PDB entry 7UIZ | electron microscopy, 3.24 A resolution | chains A and F of the 14 polymer chains in the assembly

== Chain A (and F) ==
Name: ATP-dependent Clp protease ATP-binding subunit ClpA
Organism: Escherichia coli
Notes: chain F of this document is another copy of the same molecule, construct and numbering; everything in this record applies to it too
UniProt: A0A836NDF2 (A0A836NDF2_ECOLX); numbering as in UniProt (aligned over 1-758)
Chain sequence (758 residues; row label = number of the first residue in the row):
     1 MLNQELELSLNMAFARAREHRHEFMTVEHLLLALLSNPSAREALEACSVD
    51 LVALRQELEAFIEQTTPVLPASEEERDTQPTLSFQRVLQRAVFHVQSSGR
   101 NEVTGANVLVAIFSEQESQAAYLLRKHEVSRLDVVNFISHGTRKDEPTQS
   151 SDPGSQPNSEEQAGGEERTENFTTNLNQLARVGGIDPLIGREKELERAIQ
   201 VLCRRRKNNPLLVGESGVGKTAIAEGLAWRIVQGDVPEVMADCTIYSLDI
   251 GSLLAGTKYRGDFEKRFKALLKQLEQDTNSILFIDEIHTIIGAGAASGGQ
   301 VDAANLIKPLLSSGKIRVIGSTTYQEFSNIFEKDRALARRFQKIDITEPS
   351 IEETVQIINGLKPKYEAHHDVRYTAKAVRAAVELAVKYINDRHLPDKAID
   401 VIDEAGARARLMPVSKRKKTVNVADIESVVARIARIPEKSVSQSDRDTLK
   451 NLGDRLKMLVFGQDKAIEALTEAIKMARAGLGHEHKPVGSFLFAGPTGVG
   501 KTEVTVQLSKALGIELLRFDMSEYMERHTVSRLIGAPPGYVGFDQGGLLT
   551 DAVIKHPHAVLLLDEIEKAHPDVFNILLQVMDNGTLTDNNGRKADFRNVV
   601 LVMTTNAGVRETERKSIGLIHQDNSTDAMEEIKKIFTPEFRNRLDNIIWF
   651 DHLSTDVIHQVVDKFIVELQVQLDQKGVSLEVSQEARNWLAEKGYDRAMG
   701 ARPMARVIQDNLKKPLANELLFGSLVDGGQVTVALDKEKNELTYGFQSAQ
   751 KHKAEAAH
Not modelled in the structure: 1-171, 749-758 (chain F: 1-169, 749-758)
Differences from the reference sequence: conflict Thr169 (Met in A0A836NDF2)
Metal / ion sites: Mg2+ site 1: Thr221 (together with ATP-gamma-S); Mg2+ site 2: Thr502 (together with ATP-gamma-S)
Small-molecule neighbours:
  - ATP-gamma-S (AGS; phosphothiophosphoric acid-adenylate ester), molecule 1: Asp186, Pro187, Leu188, Ile189, Arg191, Glu215, Ser216, Gly217, Val218, Gly219, Lys220, Thr221, Ala222, Ile223, Glu286, Ile357, Leu361
  - ATP-gamma-S (AGS), molecule 2: Leu459, Val460, Phe461, Pro496, Thr497, Gly498, Val499, Gly500, Lys501, Thr502, Glu503, Asn606, Val661, Lys664, Phe665, Ala701, Arg702

== How chain A and chain F interact ==
Contacting residue pairs - 65 pairs, chain A then chain F:
  Glu196(A) with Arg432(F), salt bridge
  Arg197(A) with Glu404(F), salt bridge; Arg432(F)
  Ile199(A) with Leu411(F)
  Gln200(A) with Glu404(F); Ala407(F); Arg408(F); Arg432(F), hydrogen bond
  Val201(A) with Glu404(F)
  Cys203(A) with His368(F); His369(F); Arg410(F); Leu411(F), hydrophobic
  Arg204(A) with His368(F); Asp400(F), salt bridge; Asp403(F), salt bridge; Glu404(F), salt bridge
  Arg205(A) with Asp186(F), salt bridge; Lys364(F); Tyr365(F); His368(F); Asp403(F), hydrogen bond (backbone-side chain)
  Arg206(A) with Asp186(F), salt bridge; Asp403(F), hydrogen bond (backbone-side chain)
  Lys207(A) with Arg392(F)
  Pro237(A) with Leu411(F)
  Glu238(A) with Val414(F); Ser415(F)
  Val239(A) with Arg410(F)
  Ile291(A) with Ala255(F)
  Ala293(A) with Gly256(F)
  Gln300(A) with Asn171(F), hydrogen bond (backbone-side chain); Phe172(F); Arg266(F), hydrogen bond
  Asp302(A) with Ala255(F)
  Asn305(A) with Asp249(F); Ser252(F)
  Lys308(A) with Asp249(F), salt bridge
  Lys333(A) with Ser297(F); Gly298(F), hydrogen bond (side chain-backbone); Gln300(F)
  Arg335(A) with Glu286(F)
  Arg446(A) with Leu721(F)
  Lys450(A) with Phe722(F)
  Glu472(A) with Lys714(F)
  Lys475(A) with Asn718(F), hydrogen bond; Leu721(F)
  Met476(A) with Gln709(F); Lys713(F); Lys714(F), hydrogen bond
  Ala479(A) with Leu720(F)
  Leu481(A) with Gln672(F); Leu673(F), hydrophobic; Lys713(F), hydrogen bond (backbone-side chain); Leu716(F), hydrophobic; Ala717(F)
  Gly482(A) with Gln672(F)
  Arg527(A) with Pro538(F)
  Thr637(A) with Glu523(F)
  Pro638(A) with Asp520(F); Ser522(F)
  Glu639(A) with Arg518(F); Asp520(F)
  Arg643(A) with Arg518(F)
  Asn646(A) with Arg706(F), hydrogen bond
Also at the interface, not in a pair above, chain A (45 interface residues in all): Val301, Glu332, Asp334, Gln342, Leu449, Ala473, Gly480, His483, Pro538, Asp645
Also at the interface, not in a pair above, chain F (52 interface residues in all): Gly251, Thr289, Ala295, Ala296, Val429, Ile433, Arg532, Glu668

== Summary ==
45 residues of chain A and 52 residues of chain F are in contact; the contacts include 10 hydrogen bonds and 8
salt bridges. Polar pairs include Glu196(A)-Arg432(F), Arg197(A)-Glu404(F) and Arg204(A)-Asp400(F). Bound to
chain A: ATP-gamma-S.
Chain A and chain F are both ATP-dependent Clp protease ATP-binding subunit ClpA (Escherichia coli); the
structure, ClpAP complex bound to ClpS N-terminal extension, class IIc, was determined by electron microscopy
(same publication as 7UIV, 7UIW, 7UIX, 7UJ0 and 7UIY).
